PDB entry 8VTM | X-ray diffraction, 3.51 A resolution | chains H and M of the 3 polymer chains in the assembly

[Chain H]
Name: Reaction center protein H chain
Organism: Cereibacter sphaeroides
UniProt: P0C0Y7 (RCEH_RHOSH); numbering as in UniProt (aligned over 11-250)
Sequence (240 residues; numbered 11 to 250; the number before each row is that of its first residue):
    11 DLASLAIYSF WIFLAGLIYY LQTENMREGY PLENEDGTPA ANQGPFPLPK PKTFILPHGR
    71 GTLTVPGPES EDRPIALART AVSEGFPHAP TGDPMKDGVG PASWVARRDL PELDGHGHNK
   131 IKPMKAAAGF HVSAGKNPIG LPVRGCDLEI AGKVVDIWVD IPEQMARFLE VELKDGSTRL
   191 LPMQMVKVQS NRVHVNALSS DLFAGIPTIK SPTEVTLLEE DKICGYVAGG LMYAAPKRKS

[Chain M]
Name: Reaction center protein M chain
Organism: Cereibacter sphaeroides
UniProt: P0C0Y9 (RCEM_CERSP); residues 2-302 here correspond to UniProt positions 3-303 (UniProt number = residue number + 1)
Sequence (301 residues; each row starts with the number of its first residue):
     2 EYQNIFSQVQ VRGPADLGMT EDVNLANRSG VGPFSTLLGW FGNAQLGPIY LGSLGVLSLF
    62 SGLMWFFTIG IWFWYQAGWN PAVFLRDLFF FSLEPPAPEY GLSFAAPLKE GGLWLIASFF
   122 MFVAVWSWWG RTYLRAQALG MGKHTAWAFL SAIWLWMVLG FIRPILMGSW SEAVPYGIFS
   182 HLDWTNNFSL VHGNLFYNPF HGLSIAFLXG SALLFAMHGA TILAVSRFGG ERELEQIADR
   242 GTAAERAALF VRWTMGFNAT MEGIHRWAIW MAVLVTLTGG IGILLSGTVV DNWYVWGQNH
   302 G
Sequence notes: conflict 6DU_210 (Tyr211 in P0C0Y9), Val-252 (Trp253 in P0C0Y9)
Modified residues: 6DU (2-bromo-L-phenylalanine) at position 210
Ion coordination: Fe ion: His-219, Glu-234 (shared with 1 residue of chain L)
Small-molecule neighbours:
  - bacteriochlorophyll a (BCL), molecule 1: Trp-66, Met-122, Val-126, Phe-150, Ala-153, Leu-156, Trp-157, Leu-160, Trp-185, Thr-186, Asn-187, Phe-189, Ser-190, Asn-195, Leu-196, Phe-197, His-202, Ser-205, Ile-206, Leu-209, 6DU_210, Val-276, Gly-280, Gly-283, Ile-284
  - bacteriochlorophyll a (BCL), molecule 2: Phe-197, His-202, Gly-203, Ile-206, Ala-207, 6DU_210, Gly-211, Leu-214
  - bacteriochlorophyll a / spheroidene: Trp-66, Phe-67, Phe-68, Ile-70, Gly-71, Ile-72, Phe-74, Trp-75, Phe-85, Trp-115, Ser-119, Phe-120, Met-122, Phe-123, Trp-157, Leu-160, Gly-161, Phe-162, Trp-171, Val-175, Tyr-177, Gly-178, Ile-179, His-182, Leu-183, Trp-185, Thr-186
  - bacteriopheophytin a (BPH), molecule 1: Ser-59, Leu-60, Gly-63, Leu-64, Phe-67, Ala-125, Val-126, Trp-129, Thr-133, Thr-146, Ala-149, Phe-150, Ala-153, Ala-273, Val-274, Val-276, Thr-277
  - bacteriopheophytin a (BPH), molecule 2: 6DU_210, Ala-213, Leu-214, Ala-217, Met-218, Thr-255, Met-256
Swiss-Prot annotation at these positions:
  - binding site ((7R,8Z)-bacteriochlorophyll b): His-182, His-202
  - binding site (Fe cation): His-219, Glu-234, His-266

[Interface between chain H and chain M]
Pairs across the interface (113; chain H residue first):
  Asp-11(H) with Trp-297(M), hydrogen bond; Gly-302(M)
  Leu-12(H) with Val-290(M), hydrophobic
  Ala-13(H) with Val-291(M), hydrophobic; Trp-297(M)
  Ser-14(H) with Trp-297(M); His-301(M), hydrogen bond (side chain-backbone); Gly-302(M)
  Ala-16(H) with Phe-201(M)
  Ile-17(H) with Pro-200(M), hydrophobic; Phe-201(M), hydrophobic
  Phe-20(H) with Leu-204(M), hydrophobic; Thr-279(M)
  Phe-23(H) with Trp-271(M), hydrophobic
  Leu-24(H) with Phe-208(M), hydrophobic; Leu-275(M), hydrophobic
  Leu-27(H) with Trp-271(M), hydrophobic
  Ile-28(H) with Trp-268(M), hydrophobic
  Tyr-30(H) with Arg-267(M), hydrogen bond
  Leu-31(H) with Arg-267(M); Trp-268(M), hydrophobic; Trp-271(M)
  Gln-32(H) with Phe-258(M); Asn-259(M); Trp-268(M)
  Glu-34(H) with Thr-261(M)
  Asn-35(H) with Asn-259(M), hydrogen bond (backbone-side chain); Ala-260(M); Thr-261(M), hydrogen bond (side chain-backbone); Gly-264(M); Ile-265(M); Trp-268(M)
  Glu-38(H) with Ile-238(M); Arg-241(M), salt bridge
  Tyr-40(H) with Asn-259(M), hydrogen bond
  Lys-62(H) with Glu-263(M), salt bridge
  Phe-64(H) with Ile-238(M), hydrophobic; Glu-263(M)
  Leu-66(H) with Ala-239(M), hydrophobic
  Leu-73(H) with Ile-238(M); Ala-239(M)
  Glu-79(H) with Arg-241(M), salt bridge
  Pro-111(H) with Arg-247(M), hydrogen bond (backbone-side chain)
  Ser-113(H) with Thr-243(M); Arg-247(M), hydrogen bond (backbone-side chain)
  Val-115(H) with Arg-241(M); Gly-242(M); Thr-243(M); Glu-246(M)
  Arg-117(H) with Glu-236(M), hydrogen bond (side chain-backbone); Gln-237(M); Asp-240(M), hydrogen bond (side chain-backbone); Arg-241(M); Gly-242(M)
  Arg-118(H) with Glu-236(M), salt bridge; Asp-240(M), salt bridge
  Glu-122(H) with Arg-233(M), salt bridge; Glu-236(M)
  Gly-125(H) with Met-20(M)
  His-126(H) with Met-20(M)
  Ile-131(H) with Arg-233(M)
  Ala-138(H) with Pro-15(M)
  Gly-139(H) with Arg-13(M); Gly-14(M); Pro-15(M)
  Phe-140(H) with Arg-13(M); Gly-14(M); Pro-15(M)
  His-141(H) with Gln-11(M); Val-12(M); Arg-13(M), hydrogen bond (side chain-backbone)
  Val-142(H) with Gln-11(M)
  Ser-143(H) with Gln-11(M), hydrogen bond (backbone-backbone); Val-12(M); Arg-13(M), hydrogen bond
  Ala-144(H) with Val-10(M); Gln-11(M), hydrogen bond (backbone-backbone); Thr-37(M); Trp-41(M), hydrophobic
  Gly-145(H) with Gln-9(M); Trp-41(M)
  Lys-146(H) with Val-10(M)
  Pro-148(H) with Val-10(M)
  Pro-172(H) with Asp-17(M)
  Glu-173(H) with Asn-44(M)
  Gln-174(H) with Val-12(M); Gly-14(M); Pro-15(M), hydrogen bond (side chain-backbone); Phe-35(M)
  Met-175(H) with Val-12(M)
  Ala-176(H) with Val-10(M), hydrophobic; Val-12(M)
  Arg-177(H) with Glu-232(M), salt bridge; Arg-233(M)
  Pro-192(H) with Arg-228(M)
  Met-193(H) with Gln-9(M); Val-10(M), hydrophobic
  Gln-194(H) with Tyr-3(M); Asn-5(M); Ser-227(M), hydrogen bond (side chain-backbone); Glu-232(M)
  Met-195(H) with Arg-228(M)
  Val-196(H) with Gln-9(M), hydrogen bond (backbone-side chain)
  Lys-197(H) with Gln-9(M)
  Val-198(H) with Gln-9(M), hydrogen bond (backbone-side chain)
  Asn-206(H) with Glu-2(M)
  Leu-227(H) with Glu-236(M); Asp-240(M)
  Glu-230(H) with Arg-233(M), salt bridge
  Asp-231(H) with Thr-243(M), hydrogen bond (side chain-backbone)
  Cys-234(H) with Arg-228(M); Phe-229(M)
  Ala-238(H) with Phe-229(M), hydrophobic
Interface residues without a listed pair, chain H (72 interface residues in all): Trp-21, Met-36, Arg-37, Gly-39, Leu-42, Arg-70, Gly-110, Ala-112, Val-169, Gly-235, Leu-241
Interface residues without a listed pair, chain M (57 interface residues in all): Gly-19, Gly-230, Arg-253, Leu-286, Trp-294

[Summary]
The interface between chain H and chain M involves 72 residues on one side and 57 on the other; the contacts
include 19 hydrogen bonds and 8 salt bridges. Polar pairs include Glu-38(H)/Arg-241(M), Lys-62(H)/Glu-263(M)
and Glu-79(H)/Arg-241(M).
Chain H is Reaction center protein H chain and chain M is Reaction center protein M chain, both from
Cereibacter sphaeroides; the structure, Crystal structure of R. sphaeroides Photosynthetic Reaction Center
variant Y(M210)2-bromophenylalanine, was determined by X-ray diffraction (same publication as 8VTJ, 8VTK,
8VTL, 8VTN and 8VTO).
